PDB entry 7QB5 | X-ray diffraction, 1.73 A resolution | chains 111 and 222 of the 4 polymer chains in the assembly

== Chain 111 ==
Name: Capsid protein VP1
From: Coxsackievirus A24
UniProt: V9VEF3 (V9VEF3_9ENTO); numbering as in UniProt (aligned over 581-885)
Chain sequence (305 residues; each row starts with the number of its first residue):
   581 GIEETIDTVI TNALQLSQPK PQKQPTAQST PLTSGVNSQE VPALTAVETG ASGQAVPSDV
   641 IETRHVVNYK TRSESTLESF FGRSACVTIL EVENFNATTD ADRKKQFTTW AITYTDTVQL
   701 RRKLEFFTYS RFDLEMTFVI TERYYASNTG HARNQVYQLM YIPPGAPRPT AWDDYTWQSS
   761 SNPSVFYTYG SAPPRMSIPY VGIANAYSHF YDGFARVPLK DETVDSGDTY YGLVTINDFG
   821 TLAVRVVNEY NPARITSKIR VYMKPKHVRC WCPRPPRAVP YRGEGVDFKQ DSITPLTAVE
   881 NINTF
Disordered / not traced: 581-604
Metal / ion sites: Ca2+ site 1: T606, A607, S609, N648; Ca2+ site 2: T613, S614, S638, I641; Ca2+ site 3: L624 (shared with 2 residues of chain 444)
Ligand contacts:
  - hexane-1,6-diol (HEZ): N734, T768, Y769, G770, S771
  - N-acetyl-alpha-neuraminic acid (SIA): R723, Y725, A726, S727, N728

== Chain 222 ==
Name: Capsid protein VP2
From: Coxsackievirus A24
UniProt: V9VEF3 (V9VEF3_9ENTO); residue numbers follow UniProt; this construct covers 70-340
Chain sequence (271 residues; each row starts with the number of its first residue):
    70 SPNVEACGYS DRVRQITLGN STITTQEAAN AVVAYGEWPS YLDDKEANPI DAPTEPDVSS
   130 NRFYTLDSVQ WKSTSRGWWW KLPDALKDMG MFGQNMYYHY LGRSGYTVHV QCNASKFHQG
   190 ALGVFAIPEY VMACNTEAKT SYVSYVNANP GEKGGVFDNA YNPSAEASEG RKFAALDYLL
   250 GCGVLAGNAF VYPHQIINLR TNNSATLVLP YVNSLAIDCM AKHNNWGLVI LPLCKLDYAP
   310 NSSTEIPITV TIAPMFTEFN GLRNITVPAT Q
Disordered / not traced: 70-76
Metal / ion sites: Ca2+ near E124 (its only coordinating residue here)

== Interface between chain 111 and chain 222 ==
Pairs across the interface - 124 pairs, chain 111 then chain 222:
  E628(111) with A98(222); Q264(222); I265(222), hydrogen bond (backbone-backbone); N267(222), hydrogen bond; T270(222), hydrogen bond; N271(222)
  T629(111) with A98(222); N99(222); V101(222); Q264(222), hydrogen bond (backbone-side chain)
  G630(111) with H263(222)
  T708(111) with E198(222)
  Y709(111) with E198(222), hydrogen bond; V281(222), hydrophobic; N282(222); S283(222)
  A784(111) with S283(222); L284(222), hydrophobic
  N785(111) with S283(222), hydrogen bond (backbone-backbone); L284(222)
  A786(111) with S283(222), hydrogen bond (backbone-backbone)
  S788(111) with S283(222), hydrogen bond
  F790(111) with E198(222); V200(222), hydrophobic
  Y791(111) with E198(222); V200(222); H292(222)
  D792(111) with K150(222), salt bridge; E198(222), hydrogen bond (backbone-side chain); Y199(222); V200(222); H292(222); N293(222), hydrogen bond (backbone-backbone)
  G793(111) with K291(222)
  F794(111) with V212(222); S213(222); Y214(222), hydrophobic; A217(222), hydrophobic; N218(222); K291(222), hydrogen bond (backbone-backbone)
  A795(111) with K291(222), hydrogen bond (backbone-side chain)
  R796(111) with K291(222)
  V797(111) with Y214(222); A290(222), hydrophobic; K291(222); T335(222)
  P798(111) with Y214(222), hydrophobic; P337(222); A338(222), hydrogen bond (backbone-backbone)
  L799(111) with V336(222); A338(222)
  K800(111) with V336(222), hydrogen bond (backbone-backbone); P337(222); A338(222); T339(222)
  S806(111) with R240(222), hydrogen bond (backbone-side chain)
  G807(111) with Y211(222), hydrogen bond (backbone-side chain); R240(222), hydrogen bond (backbone-side chain)
  D808(111) with Y211(222), hydrogen bond
  T809(111) with Y211(222); R240(222), hydrogen bond (backbone-side chain)
  Y810(111) with K208(222); T209(222); S210(222); Y211(222), hydrophobic
  Y811(111) with K150(222); Y199(222); V200(222); M201(222), hydrogen bond (side chain-backbone); S210(222), hydrogen bond (backbone-backbone); V212(222), hydrophobic; F242(222), hydrophobic
  V814(111) with S210(222)
  C852(111) with Y104(222), hydrophobic; V281(222), hydrophobic
  P853(111) with V260(222); Y261(222)
  R854(111) with P197(222), hydrogen bond (side chain-backbone); E198(222), hydrogen bond (side chain-backbone); V260(222); Y261(222), hydrogen bond
  P855(111) with V253(222); N257(222); V260(222); Y261(222)
  P856(111) with V253(222)
  R857(111) with C251(222), hydrogen bond (side chain-backbone); G252(222)
  A858(111) with G252(222), hydrogen bond (backbone-backbone); V253(222), hydrophobic; L254(222), hydrophobic
  V859(111) with G252(222)
  R862(111) with C203(222); T205(222), hydrogen bond (side chain-backbone); E206(222); K208(222), hydrogen bond (side chain-backbone); T209(222)
  E864(111) with T209(222), hydrogen bond; S210(222), hydrogen bond
  G865(111) with S210(222)
  V866(111) with V200(222); M201(222); A202(222); C251(222)
  D867(111) with A202(222); C203(222), hydrogen bond (side chain-backbone); T209(222); S210(222), hydrogen bond (side chain-backbone)
  F868(111) with A202(222), hydrophobic; E206(222); Y230(222), hydrogen bond (backbone-side chain); A243(222); L245(222), hydrophobic; C251(222); G252(222)
  K869(111) with E206(222)
  Q870(111) with E206(222), hydrogen bond (backbone-side chain); Y230(222), hydrogen bond (side chain-backbone); P232(222)
  I873(111) with Y230(222), hydrophobic; L245(222), hydrophobic; Y247(222), hydrogen bond (backbone-side chain); L248(222), hydrophobic
  L876(111) with L254(222), hydrophobic
Interface residues without a listed pair, chain 111 (48 interface residues in all): V627, G863, P875
Interface residues without a listed pair, chain 222 (65 interface residues in all): I196, N231, G250, A258, A285, D287, C288, Q340

== In short ==
Chain 111 and chain 222 form an interface of 48 and 65 residues respectively; the contacts include 36 hydrogen
bonds and 1 salt bridge. Among the polar pairs are D792(111)-K150(222), E628(111)-N267(222) and
E628(111)-T270(222). Ligands of chain 111: N-acetyl-alpha-neuraminic acid and hexane-1,6-diol.
Here chain 111 is Capsid protein VP1 and chain 222 is Capsid protein VP2, both from Coxsackievirus A24. Entry
7QB5 (Coxsackievirus A24v (CVA24v) in complex with a dimeric C2-C9-linked sialic acid inhibitor) was
determined by X-ray diffraction.
